PDB entry 7VIE | electron microscopy, 2.86 A resolution | chains F and D of the 5 polymer chains in the assembly

# Chain F
Molecule: Sphingosine 1-phosphate receptor 1
Organism: Homo sapiens
UniProtKB: P21453 (S1PR1_HUMAN); numbering as in UniProt (aligned over 1-382)
Amino-acid sequence (394 residues; numbered 1 to 394; the number before each row is that of its first residue):
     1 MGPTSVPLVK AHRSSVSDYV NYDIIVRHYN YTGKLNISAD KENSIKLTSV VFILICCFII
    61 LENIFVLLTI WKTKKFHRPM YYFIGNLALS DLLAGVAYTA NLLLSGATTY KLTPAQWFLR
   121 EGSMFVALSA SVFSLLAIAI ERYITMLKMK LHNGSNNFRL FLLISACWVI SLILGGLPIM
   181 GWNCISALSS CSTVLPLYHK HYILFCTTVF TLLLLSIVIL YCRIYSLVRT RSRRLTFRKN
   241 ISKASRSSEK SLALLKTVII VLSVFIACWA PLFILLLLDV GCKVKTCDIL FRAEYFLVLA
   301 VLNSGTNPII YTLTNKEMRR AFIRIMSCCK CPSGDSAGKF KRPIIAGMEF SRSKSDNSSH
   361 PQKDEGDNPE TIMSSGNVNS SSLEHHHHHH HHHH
Not modelled in the structure: 1-22, 35-47, 238-248, 325-394
Differences from the reference sequence: expression tag (383-394)
Cystine bridges: C184-C191, C282-C287
Ligand contacts: sphingosine 1-phosphate (S1P; (2S,3R,4E)-2-amino-3-hydroxyoctadec-4-en-1-yl dihydrogen phosphate): Y29, K34, N101, S105, G106, R120, E121, M124, F125, L128, S129, L174, V194, C206, V209, F210, W269, L272, L276, A293, L297
From the paper describing this entry:
  - binding site for sphingosine 1-phosphate: Y29, K34, N101, S105, G106, R120, M124, F125, L128, S129, F210, W269, L272, L276, L297
  - mutagenesis - N101A, R120A, E121A: abolished signaling in response to sphingosine 1-phosphate
  - mutagenesis - Y29A (30-fold), K34A (30-fold), W269A, L272A, L276A, L297A: decreased signaling in response to sphingosine 1-phosphate
  - conformationally variable residues (helix shift, side-chain flip): V50, L128, F210, K250, F273, L297, L313

# Chain D
Molecule: Guanine nucleotide-binding protein G(i) subunit alpha-1
Organism: Homo sapiens
UniProtKB: P63096 (GNAI1_HUMAN); residue numbers follow UniProt; this construct covers 1-354
Amino-acid sequence (354 residues; numbered 1 to 354; the number before each row is that of its first residue):
     1 MGCTLSAEDK AAVERSKMID RNLREDGEKA AREVKLLLLG AGESGKSTIV KQMKIIHEAG
    61 YSEEECKQYK AVVYSNTIQS IIAIIRAMGR LKIDFGDSAR ADDARQLFVL AGAAEEGFMT
   121 AELAGVIKRL WKDSGVQACF NRSREYQLND SAAYYLNDLD RIAQPNYIPT QQDVLRTRVK
   181 TTGIVETHFT FKDLHFKMFD VGGQRSERKK WIHCFEGVTA IIFCVALSDY DLVLAEDEEM
   241 NRMHESMKLF DSICNNKWFT DTSIILFLNK KDLFEEKIKK SPLTICYPEY AGSNTYEEAA
   301 AYIQCQFEDL NKRKDTKEIY THFTCATDTK NVQFVFDAVT DVIIKNNLKD CGLF
Not modelled in the structure: 1-2, 57-182, 237
UniProt features mapped onto this chain:
  - region: K35 to T48 (G1 motif), D173 to T181 (G2 motif), F196 to R205 (G3 motif), I265 to D272 (G4 motif), T324 to T329 (G5 motif)
  - binding site (GTP): E43 to T48, S151, L175 to T181, D200 to Q204, N269 to D272, A326
  - binding site (Mg(2+)): S47, T181
  - modified residue: R178 (ADP-ribosylarginine), Q204 (Deamidated glutamine), C351 (ADP-ribosylcysteine)
  - lipidation: G2 (N-myristoyl glycine), C3 (S-palmitoyl cysteine)
  - natural variant: G40 (G40C: In NEDHISB; G40R: In NEDHISB), G45 (G45D: In NEDHISB), T48 (T48I: In NEDHISB; T48K: In NEDHISB), Q52 (Q52P: In NEDHISB), S75 (deletion: In NEDHISB; uncertain significance), Q172 (deletion: In NEDHISB), D173 (D173V: In NEDHISB), E186 to F189 (deletion: In NEDHISB; uncertain significance), C224 (C224Y: In NEDHISB), K270 (K270N: In NEDHISB; K270R: In NEDHISB), D272 (D272G: In NEDHISB), A326 (A326P: In NEDHISB), 1 further natural variant entry in UniProt
  - mutagenesis: G42 (G42R: Abolishes switch to an activated conformation and dissociation from beta and gamma subunits upon GTP binding. Abolishes interaction with RGS family members), E116 (E116L: Enhances interaction (inactive GDP-bound) with RGS14), Q147 (Q147L: Enhances interaction (inactive GDP-bound) with RGS14), E245 (E245L: Enhances interaction (inactive GDP-bound) with RGS14)

# Interface between chain F and chain D
Contacting residue pairs (42):
  R78(F) - D350(D)  hydrogen bond (side chain-backbone)
  M80(F) - D350(D)
  M80(F) - C351(D)
  R142(F) - C351(D)  hydrogen bond (side chain-backbone)
  R142(F) - L353(D)
  T145(F) - N347(D)
  T145(F) - C351(D)
  M146(F) - N347(D)
  M146(F) - L348(D)  hydrophobic
  M146(F) - C351(D)  hydrophobic
  M146(F) - L353(D)  hydrophobic
  M149(F) - I343(D)  hydrophobic
  M149(F) - I344(D)  hydrophobic
  M149(F) - N347(D)  hydrogen bond
  K150(F) - I343(D)
  L151(F) - A31(D)
  L151(F) - R32(D)
  L151(F) - E33(D)
  L151(F) - V34(D)  hydrophobic
  L151(F) - T219(D)
  L151(F) - I343(D)  hydrophobic
  H152(F) - A31(D)  hydrogen bond (side chain-backbone)
  N153(F) - N347(D)
  N153(F) - D350(D)  hydrogen bond
  R231(F) - I344(D)
  L235(F) - D337(D)
  L235(F) - T340(D)
  T236(F) - D337(D)  hydrogen bond (backbone-side chain)
  F237(F) - Y320(D)  hydrophobic
  F237(F) - F334(D)  hydrophobic
  F237(F) - D337(D)
  F237(F) - A338(D)  hydrophobic
  F237(F) - D341(D)
  K250(F) - D341(D)  salt bridge
  K250(F) - I344(D)
  K250(F) - K345(D)
  K250(F) - L348(D)
  L254(F) - L348(D)  hydrophobic
  L254(F) - L353(D)  hydrophobic
  N315(F) - G352(D)
  N315(F) - F354(D)
  K316(F) - F354(D)
Also at the interface, not in a pair above, chain F (21 interface residues in all): S232, T257, T314
Also at the interface, not in a pair above, chain D (23 interface residues in all): L194, K349

# Overview
21 residues of chain F face 23 of chain D across their interface; the contacts include 6 hydrogen bonds and 1
salt bridge. Polar contacts include K250(F)-D341(D), R78(F)-D350(D) and R142(F)-C351(D). The paper reports a
binding site for sphingosine 1-phosphate at Y29(F), K34(F) and N101(F) among others; Y29A, K34A and W269A of
chain F, among others, reduce signaling in response to sphingosine 1-phosphate; 9 substitutions were tested in
all.
Here chain F is Sphingosine 1-phosphate receptor 1 and chain D is Guanine nucleotide-binding protein G(i)
subunit alpha-1, both from Homo sapiens. Entry 7VIE (Cryo-EM structure of Gi coupled Sphingosine 1-phosphate
receptor bound with S1P) was determined by electron microscopy together with 7VIF, 7VIG and 7VIH from the same
study.
